PDB entry 5MPD | electron microscopy, 4.10 A resolution (low resolution: residue-level contacts below are approximate; hydrogen-bond / salt-bridge calls are withheld) | chains S and U of the 13 polymer chains in the assembly

[Chain S]
Name: 26S proteasome regulatory subunit RPN3
Organism: Saccharomyces cerevisiae (strain ATCC 204508 / S288c)
UniProt: P40016 (RPN3_YEAST); numbering as in UniProt (aligned over 1-523)
Chain sequence (523 residues; row label = number of the first residue in the row):
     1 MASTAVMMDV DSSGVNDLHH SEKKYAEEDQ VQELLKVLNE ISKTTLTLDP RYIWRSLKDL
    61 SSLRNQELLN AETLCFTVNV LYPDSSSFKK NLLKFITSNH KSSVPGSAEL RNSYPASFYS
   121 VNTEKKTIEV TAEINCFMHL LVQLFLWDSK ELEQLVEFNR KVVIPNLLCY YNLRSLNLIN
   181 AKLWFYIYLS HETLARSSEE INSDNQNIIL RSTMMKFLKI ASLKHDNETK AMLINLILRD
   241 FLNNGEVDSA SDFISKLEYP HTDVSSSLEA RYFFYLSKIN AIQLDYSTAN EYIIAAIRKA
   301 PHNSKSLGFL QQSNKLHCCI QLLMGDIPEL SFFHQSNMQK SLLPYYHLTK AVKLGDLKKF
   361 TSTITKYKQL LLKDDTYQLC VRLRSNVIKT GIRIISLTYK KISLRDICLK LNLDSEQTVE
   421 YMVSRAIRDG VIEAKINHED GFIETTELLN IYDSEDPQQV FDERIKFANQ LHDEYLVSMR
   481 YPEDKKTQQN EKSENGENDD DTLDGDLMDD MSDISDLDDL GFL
Disordered / not traced: 1-17, 493-523
UniProt features mapped onto this chain:
  - modified residue: Ala2 (N-acetylalanine), Ser454 (Phosphoserine)

[Chain U]
Name: 26S proteasome regulatory subunit RPN8
Organism: Saccharomyces cerevisiae (strain ATCC 204508 / S288c)
UniProt: Q08723 (RPN8_YEAST); residue numbers follow UniProt; this construct covers 1-338
Chain sequence (338 residues; row label = number of the first residue in the row):
     1 MSLQHEKVTI APLVLLSALD HYERTQTKEN KRCVGVILGD ANSSTIRVTN SFALPFEEDE
    61 KNSDVWFLDH NYIENMNEMC KKINAKEKLI GWYHSGPKLR ASDLKINELF KKYTQNNPLL
   121 LIVDVKQQGV GLPTDAYVAI EQVKDDGTST EKTFLHLPCT IEAEEAEEIG VEHLLRDVRD
   181 QAAGGLSIRL TNQLKSLKGL QSKLKDVVEY LDKVINKELP INHTILGKLQ DVFNLLPNLG
   241 TPDDDEIDVE NHDRINISNN LQKALTVKTN DELMVIYISN LVRSIIAFDD LIENKIQNKK
   301 IQEQRVKDKQ SKVSDDSESE SGDKEATAPL IQRKNKKN
Disordered / not traced: 299-338
UniProt features mapped onto this chain:
  - modified residue: Ser2 (N-acetylserine), Ser314 (Phosphoserine), Ser317 (Phosphoserine), Ser319 (Phosphoserine), Thr327 (Phosphothreonine)

[How chain S and chain U interact]
Residue-residue contacts (35):
  Tyr452(S) - Val249(U)
  Tyr452(S) - His252(U)
  Tyr452(S) - Asp253(U)
  Ser454(S) - Asp248(U)
  Ser454(S) - His252(U)
  Glu455(S) - Asp248(U)
  Pro457(S) - His252(U)
  Gln458(S) - Asp248(U)
  Gln458(S) - Asn251(U)
  Gln458(S) - His252(U)
  Phe461(S) - Ile255(U)
  Phe461(S) - Asn256(U)
  Phe461(S) - Asn259(U)
  Arg464(S) - Asn259(U)
  Ile465(S) - Asn259(U)
  Asn469(S) - Gln262(U)
  His472(S) - Gln262(U)
  His472(S) - Leu265(U)
  His472(S) - Thr266(U)
  His472(S) - Thr269(U)
  Tyr475(S) - Thr269(U)
  Tyr475(S) - Glu272(U)
  Tyr475(S) - Leu273(U)
  Ser478(S) - Tyr277(U)
  Pro482(S) - Tyr277(U)
  Pro482(S) - Asn280(U)
  Glu483(S) - Ile276(U)
  Glu483(S) - Asn280(U)
  Glu483(S) - Arg283(U)
  Lys486(S) - Asn280(U)
  Asn490(S) - Ala287(U)
  Asn490(S) - Asp290(U)
  Glu491(S) - Arg283(U)
  Glu491(S) - Asp290(U)
  Lys492(S) - Ile286(U)
Interface residues without a listed pair, chain S (24 interface residues in all): Asp453, Ala468, Leu471, Met479, Thr487, Gln489
Interface residues without a listed pair, chain U (25 interface residues in all): Ser284, Leu291, Glu293, Asn294

[In short]
24 residues of chain S face 25 of chain U across their interface.
Here chain S is 26S proteasome regulatory subunit RPN3 and chain U is 26S proteasome regulatory subunit RPN8,
both from Saccharomyces cerevisiae (strain ATCC 204508 / S288c). Entry 5MPD (26S proteasome in presence of ATP
(s1)) was determined by electron microscopy, deposited together with 5MP9, 5MPA, 5MPB, 5MPC and 5MPE.
